7EGP - chains T and W of the 21 polymer chains in the assembly; structure by electron microscopy, 6.90 A resolution (low resolution: residue-level contacts below are approximate; hydrogen-bond / salt-bridge calls are withheld).

# Chain T
Protein: Histone H4
From: Xenopus laevis
UniProt: P62799 (H4_XENLA); residues 1-102 here correspond to UniProt positions 2-103 (UniProt number = residue number + 1)
Sequence (102 residues; row label = number of the first residue in the row):
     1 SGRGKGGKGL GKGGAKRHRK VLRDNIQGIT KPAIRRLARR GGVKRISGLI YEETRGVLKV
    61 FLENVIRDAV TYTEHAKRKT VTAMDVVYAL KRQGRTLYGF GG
Disordered / not traced: 1-16
Swiss-Prot annotation at these positions:
  - DNA-binding region: Lys16 to Lys20
  - modified residue: Ser1 (N-acetylserine), Arg3 (Asymmetric dimethylarginine), Lys5 (N6-(2-hydroxyisobutyryl)lysine), Lys8 (N6-(2-hydroxyisobutyryl)lysine), Lys12 (N6-(2-hydroxyisobutyryl)lysine), Lys16 (N6-(2-hydroxyisobutyryl)lysine), Lys20 (N6,N6,N6-trimethyllysine), Lys31 (N6-(2-hydroxyisobutyryl)lysine), Lys44 (N6-(2-hydroxyisobutyryl)lysine), Ser47 (Phosphoserine), Tyr51 (Phosphotyrosine), Lys59 (N6-(2-hydroxyisobutyryl)lysine), Lys77 (N6-(2-hydroxyisobutyryl)lysine), Lys79 (N6-(2-hydroxyisobutyryl)lysine), Tyr88 (Phosphotyrosine), Lys91 (N6-(2-hydroxyisobutyryl)lysine)
  - cross-link (Glycyl lysine isopeptide (Lys-Gly)): Lys31 (interchain with G-Cter in UFM1), Lys91 (interchain with G-Cter in ubiquitin)

# Chain W
Molecule: 235-nt DNA strand
Sequence (235 nucleotides; each row starts with the number of its first residue; numbers below 1 keep their minus sign (DT-28 is residue -28)):
   -28 TTATGTGATG GACCCTATAC GCGGCCGCCC TGGAGAATCC CGGTGCCGAG GCCGCTCAAT
    32 TGGTCGTAGA CAGCTCTAGC ACCGCTTAAA CGCACGTACG CGCTGTCCCC CGCGTTTTAA
    92 CCGCCAAGGG GATTACTCCC TAGTCTCCAG GCACGTGTCA GATATATACA TCCTGAAGCT
   152 TGTCGAGAAG TACTAGAGGA TCATAATCAG CCATACCACA TTTGTAGAGG TTTTA
Disordered / not traced: -28 to 1, 168-206

# How chain T and chain W interact
Pairs across the interface (16; chain T residue first):
  Arg35(T) with DC82(W)
  Arg39(T) with DC82(W)
  Lys44(T) with DC82(W)
  Arg45(T) with DC80(W); DC81(W); DC82(W)
  Ile46(T) with DC81(W); DC82(W)
  Ser47(T) with DC81(W)
  Gly48(T) with DC81(W)
  Tyr51(T) with DC82(W)
  Lys77(T) with DG102(W)
  Arg78(T) with DG102(W)
  Lys79(T) with DG101(W); DG102(W)
  Thr80(T) with DG102(W)
Also at the interface, not in a pair above, chain T (13 interface residues in all): Gly28
Also at the interface, not in a pair above, chain W (6 interface residues in all): DA91

# Overview
Chain T and chain W form an interface of 13 and 6 residues respectively. From UniProt: a DNA-binding region on
chain T.
Chain T is Histone H4 (Xenopus laevis) and chain W is a 235-nt DNA strand; the structure, The structure of
SWI/SNF-nucleosome complex, was determined by electron microscopy, deposited together with 7EG6 and 7EGM.
